PDB entry 1YFP | X-ray diffraction, 2.50 A resolution | chain A

Chain A:
Name: Yellow fluorescent protein
Organism: Aequorea victoria
Reference sequence: P42212 (GFP_AEQVI); aligned to UniProt positions 3-229 over residues 3-229
Chain sequence (225 residues; each row starts with the number of its first residue; note: 2 numbers in that range are skipped by the numbering (no residue carries them; nothing is unmodelled there)):
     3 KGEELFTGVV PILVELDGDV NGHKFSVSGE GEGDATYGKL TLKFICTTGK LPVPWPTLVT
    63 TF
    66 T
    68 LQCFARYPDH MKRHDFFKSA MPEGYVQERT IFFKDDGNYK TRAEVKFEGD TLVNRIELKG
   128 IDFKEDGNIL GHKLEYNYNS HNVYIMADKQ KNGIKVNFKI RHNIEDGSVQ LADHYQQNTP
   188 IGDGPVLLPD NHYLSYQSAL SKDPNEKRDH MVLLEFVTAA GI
Sequence notes: chromophore (66, 66, 66); engineered mutation L68 (Val in P42212), A72 (Ser in P42212), Y203 (Thr in P42212); cloning artifact (80)
Modified positions: T66 ({2-[(1R,2R)-1-amino-2-hydroxypropyl]-4-(4-hydroxybenzylidene)-5-oxo-4,5-dihydro-1H-imidazol-1-yl}acetic acid; CRO)
Glycans and other covalent adducts: covalent link F64-T66; covalent link T66-L68
Reported in the primary citation:
  - contacts within the chain: T66-Q69 (hydrogen bond), T66-R96 (hydrogen bond), T66-H148 (hydrogen bond), T66-Y203 (pi stacking), T66-E222
  - conformationally variable residues: L42, L68, V224
  - self-association interface (contacts with another copy of this molecule): A206, L221, F223

Summary:
From the paper: conformational variability at L42, L68 and V224; a self-association interface involving A206,
L221 and F223.
Chain A is Yellow fluorescent protein (Aequorea victoria); the structure, Structure of yellow-emission variant
of gfp, was determined by X-ray diffraction together with 2YFP from the same study.
